4Y01 - chain A; structure by X-ray diffraction, 2.46 A resolution.

[Chain A]
Protein: Peptidase S46
Source organism: Porphyromonas gingivalis
UniProtKB: A0A076NW73 (A0A076NW73_PORGN); numbering as in UniProt (aligned over 1-720)
Chain sequence (720 residues; each row starts with the number of its first residue):
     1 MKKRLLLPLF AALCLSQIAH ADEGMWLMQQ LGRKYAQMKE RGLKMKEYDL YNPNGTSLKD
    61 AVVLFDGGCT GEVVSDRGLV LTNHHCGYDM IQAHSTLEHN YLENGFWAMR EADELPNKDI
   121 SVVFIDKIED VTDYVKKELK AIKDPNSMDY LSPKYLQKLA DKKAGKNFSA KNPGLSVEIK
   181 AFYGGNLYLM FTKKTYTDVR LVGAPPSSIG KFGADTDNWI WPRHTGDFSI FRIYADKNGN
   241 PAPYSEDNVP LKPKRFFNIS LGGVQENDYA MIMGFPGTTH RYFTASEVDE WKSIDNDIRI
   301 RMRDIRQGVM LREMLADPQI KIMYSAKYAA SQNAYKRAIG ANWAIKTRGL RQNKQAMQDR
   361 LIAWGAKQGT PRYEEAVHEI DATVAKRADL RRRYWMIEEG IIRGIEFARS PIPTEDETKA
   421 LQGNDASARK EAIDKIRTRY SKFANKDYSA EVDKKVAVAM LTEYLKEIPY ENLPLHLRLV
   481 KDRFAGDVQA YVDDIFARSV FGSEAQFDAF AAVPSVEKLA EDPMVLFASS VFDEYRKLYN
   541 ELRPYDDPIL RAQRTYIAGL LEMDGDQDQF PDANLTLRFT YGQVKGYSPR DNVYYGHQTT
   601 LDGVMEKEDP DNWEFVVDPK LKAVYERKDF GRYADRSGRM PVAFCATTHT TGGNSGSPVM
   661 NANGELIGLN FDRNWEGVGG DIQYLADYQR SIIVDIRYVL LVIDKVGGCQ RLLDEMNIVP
Unresolved in the structure: 1-21
Modified / non-standard residues: Mse1 (selenomethionine); Mse25, Mse28, Mse38, Mse45, Mse90, Mse109, Mse148, Mse190, Mse271, Mse273, Mse302, Mse310, Mse314, Mse323, Mse357, Mse396, Mse460, Mse524, Mse563, Mse605, Mse640, Mse660, Mse716 (selenomethionine; parent Met)
Disulfide bonds: C69-C86
Reported in the primary citation:
  - specificity-determining residues: R673
  - mutagenesis - R673A: abolished catalytic activity on Asp/Glu at the P1 position
  - mutagenesis - R673G: decreased catalytic activity on Gly-Glu-pNA
  - mutagenesis - R673G: decreased catalytic activity on Gly-Asp-pNA
  - mutagenesis - R337N/R673G: increased catalytic activity on Gly-Phe-pNA
  - mutagenesis - R337N/R673G: increased catalytic activity on Ala-Ala-pNA
  - mutagenesis - R337A, R337N: increased catalytic activity on Gly-Glu-pNA
  - mutagenesis - R337A: unchanged catalytic activity on Gly-Asp-pNA
  - mutagenesis - R337N: increased catalytic activity on Gly-Asp-pNA
  - specificity-determining residues: T650, N670 (by similarity / conservation)

[Overview]
The paper reports that R337A and R337N increase catalytic activity on Gly-Glu-pNA; specificity determinants
R673, T650 and N670; 5 substitutions were tested in all.
Chain A is Peptidase S46 (Porphyromonas gingivalis); the structure, Crystal structure of dipeptidyl peptidase
11 (DPP11) from Porphyromonas gingivalis, was determined by X-ray diffraction (same publication as 4XZY, 4Y02,
4Y04 and 4Y06).
